4I5G - chains A and B of the 4 polymer chains in the assembly; structure by X-ray diffraction, 2.30 A resolution.

== Chain A (and B) ==
Protein: Alclohol dehydrogenase/short-chain dehydrogenase
Source organism: Ralstonia sp
Notes: chain B of this document is another copy of the same molecule, construct and numbering; everything in this record applies to it too
UniProt: C0IR58 (C0IR58_9RALS); numbering as in UniProt (aligned over 2-249)
Chain sequence (262 residues; each row starts with the number of its first residue; numbers below 1 keep their minus sign (Met-12 is residue -12)):
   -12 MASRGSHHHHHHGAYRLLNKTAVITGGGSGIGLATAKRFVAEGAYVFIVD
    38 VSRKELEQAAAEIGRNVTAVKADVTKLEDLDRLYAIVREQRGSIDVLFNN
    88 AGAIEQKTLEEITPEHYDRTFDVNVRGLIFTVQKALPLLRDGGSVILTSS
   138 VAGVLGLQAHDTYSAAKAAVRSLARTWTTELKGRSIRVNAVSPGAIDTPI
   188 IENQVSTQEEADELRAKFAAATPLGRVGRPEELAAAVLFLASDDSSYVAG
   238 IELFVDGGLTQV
Not modelled in the structure: -12 to 0, 187-202
Construct notes: expression tag (-12 to 1); engineered mutation Gly15 (Asn in C0IR58), Asp37 (Gly in C0IR58), Val38 (Arg in C0IR58), Ser39 (Arg in C0IR58), Asn86 (Ala in C0IR58), Ala88 (Ser in C0IR58)

== Interface between chain A and chain B ==
Pairs across the interface - 76 pairs, chain A then chain B:
  Thr95(A) with Glu167(B)
  Leu96(A) with Ile116(B); Val119(B), hydrophobic; Gln120(B), hydrogen bond (backbone-side chain); Trp164(B); Glu167(B), hydrogen bond (backbone-side chain)
  Glu97(A) with Gln120(B); Leu123(B)
  Ile99(A) with Ile116(B), hydrophobic; Phe117(B); Gln120(B), hydrogen bond (backbone-side chain)
  Thr100(A) with Phe117(B)
  Pro101(A) with Arg113(B); Phe117(B)
  Tyr104(A) with Phe108(B), hydrogen bond (side chain-backbone); Val112(B), hydrophobic; Arg113(B); Ile116(B), hydrophobic
  Asp105(A) with Arg113(B), salt bridge
  Phe108(A) with Tyr104(B), hydrogen bond (backbone-side chain); Phe108(B), hydrophobic; Val112(B), hydrophobic
  Val112(A) with Tyr104(B); Phe108(B), hydrophobic
  Arg113(A) with Tyr104(B), hydrogen bond (backbone-side chain); Asp105(B), salt bridge
  Ile116(A) with Leu96(B); Ile99(B), hydrophobic; Tyr104(B), hydrophobic
  Phe117(A) with Ile99(B); Thr100(B); Pro101(B)
  Gln120(A) with Leu96(B), hydrogen bond (side chain-backbone); Glu97(B); Ile99(B), hydrogen bond (side chain-backbone)
  Leu123(A) with Leu96(B), hydrophobic
  Val141(A) with Arg162(B), hydrogen bond (backbone-side chain)
  Leu142(A) with Arg162(B)
  Gly143(A) with Arg162(B); Thr163(B); Thr166(B), hydrogen bond (backbone-side chain)
  Leu144(A) with Thr163(B)
  Gln145(A) with Thr166(B); Glu167(B)
  Ala146(A) with Glu167(B), hydrogen bond (backbone-side chain)
  Asp148(A) with Leu160(B); Thr163(B); Trp164(B), hydrogen bond; Glu167(B)
  Ser151(A) with Ser159(B)
  Ala152(A) with Ala156(B); Ser159(B); Leu160(B), hydrophobic
  Ala155(A) with Ala155(B); Ser159(B)
  Ala156(A) with Ala152(B)
  Ser159(A) with Ser151(B); Ala152(B), hydrogen bond (side chain-backbone); Ala155(B)
  Leu160(A) with Asp148(B); Ala152(B), hydrophobic
  Arg162(A) with Val141(B), hydrogen bond (side chain-backbone); Leu142(B); Gly143(B)
  Thr163(A) with Gly143(B); Leu144(B); Asp148(B)
  Trp164(A) with Leu96(B); Asp148(B), hydrogen bond
  Thr166(A) with Gly143(B), hydrogen bond (side chain-backbone); Gln145(B)
  Glu167(A) with Thr95(B); Leu96(B), hydrogen bond (side chain-backbone); Gln145(B); Ala146(B), hydrogen bond (side chain-backbone); Asp148(B)
Also at the interface, not in a pair above, chain A (40 interface residues in all): Leu64, Lys94, Glu98, Val119, Gly140, His147, Thr149
Also at the interface, not in a pair above, chain B (40 interface residues in all): Leu64, Lys94, Glu98, Gly140, His147, Thr149

== In short ==
The chain A/chain B interface involves 40 residues from each chain, with 18 hydrogen bonds and 2 salt bridges.
Polar pairs include Asp105(A)-Arg113(B), Leu96(A)-Gln120(B) and Leu96(A)-Glu167(B).
Both chains are Alclohol dehydrogenase/short-chain dehydrogenase (Ralstonia sp). Entry 4I5G (Crystal structure
of Ralstonia sp. alcohol dehydrogenase mutant N15G, G37D, R38V, R39S, A86N, S88A) was determined by X-ray
diffraction together with 4I5D, 4I5E and 4I5F from the same study.
